Entry 6ZP8 (X-ray diffraction, 3.00 A resolution); this record covers chains A and G of the 28 polymer chains in the assembly.

[Chain A]
Name: Proteasome subunit alpha type-2
Source organism: Saccharomyces cerevisiae S288C
Notes: EC 3.4.25.1
Reference sequence: P23639 (PSA2_YEAST); residue numbers follow UniProt; this construct covers 1-250
Chain sequence (250 residues; each row starts with the number of its first residue):
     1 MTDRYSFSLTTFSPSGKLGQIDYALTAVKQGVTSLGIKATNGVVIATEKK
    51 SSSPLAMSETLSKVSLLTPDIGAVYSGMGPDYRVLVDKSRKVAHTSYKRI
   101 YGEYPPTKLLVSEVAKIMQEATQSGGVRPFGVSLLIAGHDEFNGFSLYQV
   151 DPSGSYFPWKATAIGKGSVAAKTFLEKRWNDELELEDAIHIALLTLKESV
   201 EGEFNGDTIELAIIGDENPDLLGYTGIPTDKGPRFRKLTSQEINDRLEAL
Curated features (UniProtKB/Swiss-Prot):
  - cross-link: Lys108 (Glycyl lysine isopeptide (Lys-Gly) (interchain with G-Cter in ubiquitin))

[Chain G]
Name: Proteasome subunit alpha type-1
Source organism: Saccharomyces cerevisiae S288C
Notes: EC 3.4.25.1
Reference sequence: P21243 (PSA1_YEAST); residues -8 to 243 here correspond to UniProt positions 1-252 (UniProt number = residue number + 9)
Chain sequence (252 residues; row label = number of the first residue in the row; numbers below 1 keep their minus sign (Met-8 is residue -8)):
    -8 MSGAAAASAAGYDRHITIFSPEGRLYQVEYAFKATNQTNINSLAVRGKDC
    42 TVVISQKKVPDKLLDPTTVSYIFCISRTIGMVVNGPIPDARNAALRAKAE
    92 AAEFRYKYGYDMPCDVLAKRMANLSQIYTQRAYMRPLGVILTFVSVDEEL
   142 GPSIYKTDPAGYYVGYKATATGPKQQEITTNLENHFKKSKIDHINEESWE
   192 KVVEFAITHMIDALGTEFSKNDLEVGVATKDKFFTLSAENIEERLVAIAE
   242 QD
Not modelled in the structure: -8 to 1, 243
Metal / ion sites: Mg2+: Thr8, Tyr119, Arg122, Met125

[Interface between chain A and chain G]
Contacting residue pairs (63; chain A residue first):
  Asp3(A) - Tyr124(G)
  Tyr5(A) - Ile7(G)
  Tyr5(A) - Ala123(G)  hydrophobic
  Tyr5(A) - Tyr124(G)  hydrophobic
  Leu9(A) - Ile9(G)  hydrophobic
  Leu9(A) - Ala123(G)  hydrophobic
  Gln20(A) - Ile9(G)
  Gln20(A) - Phe10(G)  hydrogen bond (side chain-backbone)
  Tyr23(A) - Phe10(G)
  Tyr23(A) - Ser11(G)
  Tyr23(A) - Pro12(G)  hydrophobic
  Tyr23(A) - Gly14(G)
  Ala24(A) - Phe10(G)  hydrophobic
  Thr26(A) - Pro12(G)
  Thr26(A) - Glu13(G)
  Ala27(A) - Gly14(G)
  Ser52(A) - Tyr153(G)
  Pro54(A) - Lys158(G)
  Pro54(A) - Glu174(G)
  Leu55(A) - Tyr157(G)
  Leu55(A) - Lys158(G)  hydrogen bond (backbone-backbone)
  Leu55(A) - Ala159(G)
  Leu55(A) - Thr170(G)
  Leu55(A) - Glu174(G)
  Leu55(A) - Phe177(G)  hydrophobic
  Ala56(A) - Gly156(G)
  Ala56(A) - Tyr157(G)  hydrophobic
  Met57(A) - Arg37(G)
  Met57(A) - Val155(G)
  Met57(A) - Gly156(G)  hydrogen bond (backbone-backbone)
  Met57(A) - Tyr157(G)
  Met57(A) - Lys158(G)
  Thr60(A) - Tyr146(G)
  Thr60(A) - Val155(G)
  Thr60(A) - Gly156(G)  hydrogen bond (side chain-backbone)
  Leu61(A) - Tyr153(G)  hydrophobic
  Met78(A) - Phe10(G)  hydrophobic
  Met78(A) - Leu16(G)  hydrophobic
  Pro80(A) - Gln117(G)
  Pro80(A) - Ala151(G)
  Pro80(A) - Gly152(G)
  Pro80(A) - Tyr153(G)
  Asp81(A) - Gln117(G)
  Arg83(A) - Ala113(G)  hydrogen bond (side chain-backbone)
  Arg83(A) - Asn114(G)
  Arg83(A) - Gly152(G)  hydrogen bond (side chain-backbone)
  Arg83(A) - Tyr154(G)
  Val84(A) - Asn114(G)
  Val84(A) - Gln117(G)
  Asp87(A) - Lys110(G)  salt bridge
  Asp87(A) - Asn114(G)
  Gly126(A) - Arg122(G)
  Gly126(A) - Ala123(G)  hydrogen bond (backbone-backbone)
  Val127(A) - Gln121(G)
  Val127(A) - Arg122(G)
  Arg128(A) - Thr8(G)
  Arg128(A) - Phe10(G)
  Arg128(A) - Leu16(G)
  Arg128(A) - Thr120(G)  hydrogen bond (side chain-backbone)
  Arg128(A) - Gln121(G)  hydrogen bond (backbone-backbone)
  Pro129(A) - Phe10(G)
  Phe130(A) - Gln121(G)
  Gly131(A) - Phe10(G)
Other interface residues (no listed pair), chain A (32 interface residues in all): Met1, Thr2, Gln30, Ser53, Ala121
Other interface residues (no listed pair), chain G (34 interface residues in all): Thr160, Leu173

[Summary]
Chain A and chain G form an interface of 32 and 34 residues respectively; the contacts include 9 hydrogen
bonds and 1 salt bridge. Polar pairs include Asp87(A)-Lys110(G), Gln20(A)-Phe10(G) and Thr60(A)-Gly156(G).
Thr8(G), Tyr119(G), Arg122(G) and Met125(G) coordinate Mg2+.
Chain A is Proteasome subunit alpha type-2 and chain G is Proteasome subunit alpha type-1, both from
Saccharomyces cerevisiae S288C; the structure, Yeast 20S proteasome in complex with glidobactin-like natural
product HB335, was determined by X-ray diffraction (same publication as 6ZOU and 6ZP6).
